PDB entry 6TQH | electron microscopy, 3.40 A resolution | chains F and C of the 4 polymer chains in the assembly

Chain F (and C):
Molecule: Aldehyde-alcohol dehydrogenase
Source organism: Escherichia coli
Notes: EC 1.1.1.1, 1.2.1.10; chain C of this document is another copy of the same molecule, construct and numbering; everything in this record applies to it too
Reference sequence: P0A9Q7 (ADHE_ECOLI); numbering as in UniProt (aligned over 1-891)
Amino-acid sequence (891 residues; each row starts with the number of its first residue):
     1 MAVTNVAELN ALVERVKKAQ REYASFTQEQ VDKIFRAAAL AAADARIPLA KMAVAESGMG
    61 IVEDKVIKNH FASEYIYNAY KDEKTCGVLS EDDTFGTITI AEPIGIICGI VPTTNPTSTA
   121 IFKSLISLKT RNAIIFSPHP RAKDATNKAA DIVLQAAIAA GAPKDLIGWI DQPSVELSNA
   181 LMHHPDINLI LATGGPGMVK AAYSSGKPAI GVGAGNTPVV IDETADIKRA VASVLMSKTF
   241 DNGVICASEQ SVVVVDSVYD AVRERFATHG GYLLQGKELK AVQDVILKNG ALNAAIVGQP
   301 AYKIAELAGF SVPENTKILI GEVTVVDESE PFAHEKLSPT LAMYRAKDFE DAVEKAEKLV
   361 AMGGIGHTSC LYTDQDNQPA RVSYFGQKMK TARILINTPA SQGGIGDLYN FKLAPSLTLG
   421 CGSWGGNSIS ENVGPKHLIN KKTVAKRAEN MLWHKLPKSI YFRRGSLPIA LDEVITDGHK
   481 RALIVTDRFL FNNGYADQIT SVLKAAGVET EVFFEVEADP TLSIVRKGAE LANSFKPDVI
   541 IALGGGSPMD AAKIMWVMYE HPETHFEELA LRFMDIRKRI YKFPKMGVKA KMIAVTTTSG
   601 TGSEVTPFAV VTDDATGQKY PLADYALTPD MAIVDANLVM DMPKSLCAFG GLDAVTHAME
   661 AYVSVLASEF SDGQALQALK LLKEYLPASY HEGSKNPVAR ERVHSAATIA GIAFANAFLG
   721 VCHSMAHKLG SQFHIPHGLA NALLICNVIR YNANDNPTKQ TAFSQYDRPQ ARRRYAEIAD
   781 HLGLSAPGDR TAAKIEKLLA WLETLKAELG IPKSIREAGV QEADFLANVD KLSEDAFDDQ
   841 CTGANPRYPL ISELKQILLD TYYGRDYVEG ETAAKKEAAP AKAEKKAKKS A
Not modelled in the structure: 1-450, 870-891
Swiss-Prot annotation at these positions:
  - region: K441 to A448 (Linker)
  - active site: C246 (Nucleophile)
  - binding site (NAD(+)): I110 to N115, G195, G213, E335, L419, D487, D519, G546 to D550, V610, K619
  - binding site (Fe cation): D653, H657, H723, H737
  - modified residue: K358 (N6-acetyllysine)
  - mutagenesis: A267 (A267T: Shows aerobic growth ability on ethanol. Shows 5-6 fold increase in acetaldehyde dehydrogenase activity, but does not affect ethanol dehydrogenase activity ...), K446 to E449 (Can form dimers, but does not assemble into long filaments. Strongly affects ALDH activity, but not ADH activity), E568 (E568K: Partially restores protein stability and resistance to MCO damage; when associated with T-267), F670 (F670A/E/V: Disrupts spirosome formation. Affects the forward activity of ALDH)
From the paper describing this entry:
  - catalytic residues: C246, E335, H367

How chain F and chain C interact:
Contacting residue pairs (16):
  F491(F) with E509(C); E511(C); F535(C), hydrophobic
  D497(F) with E509(C)
  T500(F) with K504(C)
  K504(F) with T500(C); K504(C)
  E509(F) with F491(C); D497(C)
  E511(F) with F491(C); E511(C)
  F514(F) with S534(C)
  E515(F) with S534(C)
  S534(F) with F514(C); E515(C)
  F535(F) with F491(C), hydrophobic
Interface residues without a listed pair, chain F (12 interface residues in all): R481, N492
Interface residues without a listed pair, chain C (12 interface residues in all): R481, N492

Summary:
Chain F and chain C each contribute 12 residues to their interface. UniProt lists active-site residue C246(F),
19 NAD+-binding residues, 4 Fe cation-binding residues and 7 mutagenesis sites on chain F. The paper reports
catalytic residues C246(F), E335(F) and H367(F).
Chain F and chain C are both Aldehyde-alcohol dehydrogenase (Escherichia coli); the structure, Escherichia
coli AdhE structure in its extended conformation, was determined by electron microscopy, deposited together
with 6TQM.
